4U0F - chain A; structure by X-ray diffraction, 2.22 A resolution.

# Chain A
Molecule: Capsid protein p24
Source organism: Human immunodeficiency virus type 1 group M subtype B
Reference sequence: P12493 (GAG_HV1N5); residues 1-231 here correspond to UniProt positions 133-363 (UniProt number = residue number + 132)
Chain sequence (231 residues; each row starts with the number of its first residue):
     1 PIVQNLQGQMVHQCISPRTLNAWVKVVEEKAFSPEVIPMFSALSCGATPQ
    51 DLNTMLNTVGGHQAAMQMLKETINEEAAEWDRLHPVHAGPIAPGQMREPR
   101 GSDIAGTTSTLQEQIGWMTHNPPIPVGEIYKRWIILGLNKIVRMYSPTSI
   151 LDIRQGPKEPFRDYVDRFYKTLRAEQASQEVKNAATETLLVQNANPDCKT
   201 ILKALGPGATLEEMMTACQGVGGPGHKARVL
Not modelled in the structure: 6-8, 88-90, 176-187, 220-231
Cystine bridges: Cys14-Cys45, Cys198-Cys218
Construct notes: engineered mutation Cys14 (Ala146 in P12493), Cys45 (Glu177 in P12493), Ala184 (Trp316 in P12493), Ala185 (Met317 in P12493)
Small-molecule neighbours: BI-2 (3A8; (4S)-4-(4-hydroxyphenyl)-3-phenyl-4,5-dihydropyrrolo[3,4-c]pyrazol-6(1H)-one): Asn53, Leu56, Asn57, Met66, Leu69, Lys70, Ile73, Asn74, Ala105, Gly106, Thr107, Tyr130
From the paper describing this entry:
  - binding site for BI-2: Asn57, Asn74

# Overview
Chain A binds BI-2. From the paper: a binding site for BI-2 at Asn57 and Asn74.
Chain A is Capsid protein p24 (Human immunodeficiency virus type 1 group M subtype B); the structure,
Hexameric HIV-1 CA in Complex with BI-2, was determined by X-ray diffraction together with 4U0A, 4U0B, 4U0C,
4U0D and 4U0E from the same study.
